6NT6 - chains A and B; structure by electron microscopy, 4.00 A resolution.

# Chain A (and B)
Protein: Stimulator of interferon genes protein
Source organism: Gallus gallus
Notes: chain B of this document is another copy of the same molecule, construct and numbering; everything in this record applies to it too
UniProt: A0A1D5P7Q9 (A0A1D5P7Q9_CHICK); residue numbers follow UniProt; this construct covers 1-379
Sequence (392 residues; numbered 1 to 392; the number before each row is that of its first residue):
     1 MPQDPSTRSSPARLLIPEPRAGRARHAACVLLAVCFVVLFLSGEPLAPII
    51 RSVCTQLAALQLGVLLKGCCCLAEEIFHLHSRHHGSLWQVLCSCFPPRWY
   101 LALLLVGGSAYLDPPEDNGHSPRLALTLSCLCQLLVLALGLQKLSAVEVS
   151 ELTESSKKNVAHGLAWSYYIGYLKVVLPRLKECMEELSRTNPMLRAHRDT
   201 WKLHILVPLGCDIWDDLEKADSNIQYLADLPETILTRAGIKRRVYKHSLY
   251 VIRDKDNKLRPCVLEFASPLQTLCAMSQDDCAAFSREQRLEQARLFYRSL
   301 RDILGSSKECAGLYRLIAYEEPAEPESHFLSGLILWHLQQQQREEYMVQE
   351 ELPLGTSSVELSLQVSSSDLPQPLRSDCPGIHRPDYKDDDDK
Not modelled in the structure: 1-10, 42-46, 85-86, 112-125, 189-200, 232-244, 254-258, 322-328, 347-392
Differences from the reference sequence: expression tag (380-392)
What the authors report for this chain:
  - self-association interface (contacts with another copy of this molecule); pairs are residue here / residue on that copy: Gly163-Gly163

# Interface between chain A and chain B
Residue-residue contacts (101):
  Pro11(A) - Trp336(B)  hydrophobic
  Leu15(A) - Arg294(B)  hydrogen bond (backbone-side chain)
  Ile16(A) - Tyr297(B)  hydrophobic
  Ile16(A) - Arg301(B)
  Pro17(A) - Arg82(B)
  Pro17(A) - Arg298(B)  hydrogen bond (backbone-side chain)
  Glu18(A) - Arg82(B)
  Pro19(A) - Arg298(B)
  Arg20(A) - Glu75(B)  salt bridge
  Arg20(A) - Arg82(B)
  Ala21(A) - Glu74(B)
  Gly22(A) - Glu74(B)
  Arg23(A) - Glu74(B)  hydrogen bond (backbone-side chain)
  Arg23(A) - Phe77(B)
  Ala24(A) - Cys70(B)
  Ala24(A) - Glu74(B)  hydrogen bond (backbone-side chain)
  Arg25(A) - Ala138(B)  hydrogen bond (side chain-backbone)
  Arg25(A) - Leu139(B)  hydrogen bond (side chain-backbone)
  Ala28(A) - Cys70(B)  hydrophobic
  Ala28(A) - Leu134(B)
  Leu31(A) - Leu134(B)  hydrophobic
  Leu32(A) - Leu134(B)
  Leu32(A) - Leu135(B)  hydrophobic
  Cys35(A) - Leu131(B)  hydrophobic
  Phe36(A) - Leu131(B)
  Ile49(A) - Leu128(B)  hydrophobic
  Val53(A) - Leu128(B)  hydrophobic
  Gln56(A) - Cys132(B)  hydrogen bond
  Leu57(A) - Val136(B)  hydrophobic
  Leu60(A) - Leu60(B)  hydrophobic
  Leu60(A) - Gln133(B)
  Lys67(A) - Glu148(B)
  Cys70(A) - Ala24(B)
  Cys70(A) - Ala28(B)  hydrophobic
  Glu74(A) - Ala21(B)
  Glu74(A) - Gly22(B)
  Glu74(A) - Arg23(B)  hydrogen bond (side chain-backbone)
  Glu74(A) - Ala24(B)  hydrogen bond (side chain-backbone)
  Glu75(A) - Arg20(B)  salt bridge
  Glu75(A) - Val147(B)
  Phe77(A) - Arg23(B)
  Arg82(A) - Pro17(B)
  Arg82(A) - Glu18(B)  hydrogen bond (side chain-backbone)
  Arg82(A) - Arg20(B)
  Arg82(A) - Glu154(B)  salt bridge
  Ser93(A) - Ala146(B)
  Ser93(A) - Val147(B)
  Cys94(A) - Ser145(B)
  Pro96(A) - Lys143(B)
  Arg98(A) - Leu141(B)
  Arg98(A) - Lys143(B)
  Leu128(A) - Ile49(B)  hydrophobic
  Leu128(A) - Val53(B)  hydrophobic
  Leu131(A) - Leu32(B)  hydrophobic
  Leu131(A) - Phe36(B)
  Cys132(A) - Gln56(B)  hydrogen bond
  Gln133(A) - Leu60(B)
  Leu134(A) - Ala28(B)
  Leu134(A) - Leu31(B)  hydrophobic
  Leu134(A) - Leu32(B)  hydrophobic
  Leu135(A) - Leu32(B)  hydrophobic
  Val136(A) - Leu57(B)  hydrophobic
  Ala138(A) - Arg25(B)  hydrogen bond (backbone-side chain)
  Leu139(A) - Arg25(B)  hydrogen bond (backbone-side chain)
  Leu141(A) - Arg98(B)
  Leu141(A) - Leu101(B)  hydrophobic
  Lys143(A) - Pro96(B)
  Lys143(A) - Pro97(B)
  Lys143(A) - Arg98(B)
  Ser145(A) - Cys94(B)
  Ala146(A) - Ser93(B)  hydrogen bond (backbone-backbone)
  Val147(A) - Glu75(B)
  Val147(A) - Ser93(B)
  Glu148(A) - Lys67(B)
  Leu152(A) - Leu152(B)  hydrophobic
  Thr153(A) - Asn159(B)
  Thr153(A) - His162(B)
  Glu154(A) - Arg82(B)  salt bridge
  Glu154(A) - Arg298(B)  salt bridge
  Ser156(A) - His162(B)
  Asn159(A) - Thr153(B)
  Asn159(A) - Asn159(B)
  Val160(A) - Gly163(B)
  His162(A) - Thr153(B)
  His162(A) - Ser156(B)
  Gly163(A) - Val160(B)
  Leu164(A) - Ser167(B)
  Trp166(A) - Met276(B)  hydrophobic
  Trp166(A) - Ala282(B)  hydrophobic
  Ser167(A) - Leu164(B)
  Ile170(A) - Ala275(B)  hydrophobic
  Ala275(A) - Ile170(B)  hydrophobic
  Met276(A) - Trp166(B)  hydrophobic
  Ala282(A) - Trp166(B)  hydrophobic
  Arg294(A) - Leu15(B)  hydrogen bond (side chain-backbone)
  Arg294(A) - Pro17(B)
  Tyr297(A) - Ile16(B)  hydrophobic
  Arg298(A) - Pro17(B)
  Arg298(A) - Pro19(B)
  Arg298(A) - Glu154(B)  salt bridge
  Arg301(A) - Ile16(B)
Interface residues without a listed pair, chain A (89 interface residues in all): Arg13, Leu14, Cys29, Leu39, Ser52, Ala73, His78, Phe95, Pro97, Leu101, Thr127, Ser129, Gly140, Leu144, Ser150, Lys157, Lys174, Asp279, Cys281, Leu295, Lys308, Glu320, Trp336
Interface residues without a listed pair, chain B (87 interface residues in all): Pro11, Arg13, Ala27, Cys35, Leu39, Ser52, His78, Phe95, Thr127, Ser129, Gly140, Leu144, Lys157, Lys174, Thr272, Asp279, Cys281, Leu295, Lys308, Glu320

# In short
The interface between chain A and chain B involves 89 residues on one side and 87 on the other; the contacts
include 15 hydrogen bonds and 6 salt bridges. Among the polar pairs are Arg20(A)-Glu75(B), Arg82(A)-Glu154(B)
and Glu154(A)-Arg298(B). From the paper: a self-association interface involving Gly163(A).
Chain A and chain B are both Stimulator of interferon genes protein (Gallus gallus); the structure, Cryo-EM
structure of full-length chicken STING in the apo state, was determined by electron microscopy together with
6NT5, 6NT7 and 6NT8 from the same study.
